7VUY - chains B and G of the 5 polymer chains in the assembly; structure by electron microscopy, 2.84 A resolution.

# Chain B
Protein: Guanine nucleotide-binding protein G(I)/G(S)/G(T) subunit beta-1
From: Homo sapiens
UniProtKB: P62873 (GBB1_HUMAN); numbering as in UniProt (aligned over 2-340)
Amino-acid sequence (358 residues; row label = number of the first residue in the row; numbers below 1 keep their minus sign (Met-17 is residue -17)):
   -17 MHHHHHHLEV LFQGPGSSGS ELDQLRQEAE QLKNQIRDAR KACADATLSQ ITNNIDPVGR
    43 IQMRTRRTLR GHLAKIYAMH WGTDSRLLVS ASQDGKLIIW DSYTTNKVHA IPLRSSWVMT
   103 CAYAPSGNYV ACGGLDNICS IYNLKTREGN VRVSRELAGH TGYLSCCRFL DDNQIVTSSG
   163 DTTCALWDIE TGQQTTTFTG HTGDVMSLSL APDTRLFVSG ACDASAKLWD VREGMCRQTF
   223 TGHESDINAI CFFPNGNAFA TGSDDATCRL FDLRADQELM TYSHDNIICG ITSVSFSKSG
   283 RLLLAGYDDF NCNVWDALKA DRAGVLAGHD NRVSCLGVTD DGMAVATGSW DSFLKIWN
Unresolved in the structure: -17 to 1
Sequence notes: initiating methionine (-17); expression tag (-16 to 1)
Disulfides: Cys121-Cys149

# Chain G
Protein: Guanine nucleotide-binding protein G(I)/G(S)/G(O) subunit gamma-2
From: Homo sapiens
UniProtKB: P59768 (GBG2_HUMAN); numbering as in UniProt (aligned over 5-62)
Amino-acid sequence (58 residues; numbered 5 to 62; the number before each row is that of its first residue):
     5 NTASIAQARK LVEQLKMEAN IDRIKVSKAA ADLMAYCEAH AKEDPLLTPV PASENPFR
Unresolved in the structure: 5-6

# Chain B / chain G interface
Residue-residue contacts (79; chain B residue first):
  Leu4(B) with Ser8(G); Ile9(G), hydrophobic
  Leu7(B) with Ala12(G); Arg13(G); Val16(G), hydrophobic
  Glu10(B) with Val16(G)
  Leu14(B) with Val16(G), hydrophobic; Leu19(G), hydrophobic; Lys20(G)
  Lys15(B) with Leu19(G)
  Ile18(B) with Leu19(G), hydrophobic; Ala23(G), hydrophobic
  Ala21(B) with Arg27(G)
  Ala24(B) with Lys29(G), hydrogen bond (backbone-side chain)
  Cys25(B) with Arg27(G); Ile28(G), hydrogen bond (side chain-backbone); Lys29(G); Val30(G)
  Ala26(B) with Val30(G), hydrophobic
  Asp27(B) with Ser31(G)
  Ala28(B) with Val30(G)
  Leu30(B) with Ala34(G), hydrophobic
  Ile33(B) with Ala34(G), hydrophobic
  Val40(B) with Leu51(G), hydrophobic
  Ile43(B) with Leu50(G)
  Met45(B) with Leu50(G), hydrophobic
  Arg48(B) with Phe61(G)
  Arg49(B) with Phe61(G); Arg62(G)
  Ser84(B) with Phe61(G)
  Tyr85(B) with Pro60(G); Phe61(G), hydrophobic
  Met217(B) with Met21(G), hydrophobic
  Cys218(B) with Gln18(G)
  Arg219(B) with Glu22(G)
  Gln220(B) with Glu22(G)
  Thr221(B) with Glu22(G), hydrogen bond (backbone-side chain)
  Phe235(B) with Leu37(G), hydrophobic; Tyr40(G), hydrophobic; Cys41(G), hydrophobic
  Pro236(B) with Tyr40(G)
  Asn239(B) with Asp36(G), hydrogen bond
  Ala240(B) with Leu37(G), hydrophobic
  Asp254(B) with Ala33(G)
  Arg256(B) with Ile28(G); Lys32(G); Asp36(G), salt bridge
  Ala257(B) with Arg27(G); Ile28(G), hydrophobic; Val30(G), hydrophobic
  Asp258(B) with Arg27(G), salt bridge
  Gln259(B) with Val30(G)
  Ser279(B) with Asp48(G), hydrogen bond
  Lys280(B) with Glu47(G); Asp48(G), hydrogen bond (backbone-side chain)
  Ser281(B) with Tyr40(G); Cys41(G), hydrogen bond (backbone-side chain); His44(G); Asp48(G), hydrogen bond; Leu51(G)
  Gly282(B) with Cys41(G), hydrogen bond (backbone-side chain)
  Arg283(B) with Cys41(G); Leu51(G)
  Leu284(B) with Leu51(G), hydrophobic
  Leu300(B) with Met38(G), hydrophobic; Cys41(G), hydrophobic
  Val320(B) with Leu50(G), hydrophobic
  Asp323(B) with Pro49(G)
  Gly324(B) with Pro49(G); Leu50(G)
  Met325(B) with Pro49(G), hydrophobic; Leu50(G); Pro60(G); Phe61(G), hydrophobic
  Ala326(B) with Phe61(G), hydrophobic
  Val327(B) with Leu50(G), hydrophobic
  Asn340(B) with Pro49(G); Asn59(G); Phe61(G)
Also at the interface, not in a pair above, chain B (59 interface residues in all): Ala11, Gln17, Arg22, Thr29, Thr34, Ile37, Trp63, Asn237, Leu261, Ile338
Also at the interface, not in a pair above, chain G (39 interface residues in all): Leu15, Ile25, Ala45, Val54, Glu58

# In short
59 residues of chain B and 39 residues of chain G are in contact; the contacts include 9 hydrogen bonds and 2
salt bridges. Among the polar pairs are Arg256(B)-Asp36(G), Asp258(B)-Arg27(G) and Ala24(B)-Lys29(G).
Chain B is Guanine nucleotide-binding protein G(I)/G(S)/G(T) subunit beta-1 and chain G is Guanine
nucleotide-binding protein G(I)/G(S)/G(O) subunit gamma-2, both from Homo sapiens; the structure, Cryo-EM
structure of pseudoallergen receptor MRGPRX2 complex with PAMP-12. state1, was determined by electron
microscopy together with 7VDH, 7VDL, 7VDM, 7VUZ, 7VV0, 7VV3, 7VV4 and 7VV5 from the same study.
